7JK4 - chains E and A of the 9 polymer chains in the assembly; structure by electron microscopy, 3.40 A resolution.

# Chain E
Name: Origin recognition complex subunit 5
From: Drosophila melanogaster
UniProt: Q24169 (ORC5_DROME); numbering as in UniProt (aligned over 1-460)
Chain sequence (460 residues; numbered 1 to 460; the number before each row is that of its first residue):
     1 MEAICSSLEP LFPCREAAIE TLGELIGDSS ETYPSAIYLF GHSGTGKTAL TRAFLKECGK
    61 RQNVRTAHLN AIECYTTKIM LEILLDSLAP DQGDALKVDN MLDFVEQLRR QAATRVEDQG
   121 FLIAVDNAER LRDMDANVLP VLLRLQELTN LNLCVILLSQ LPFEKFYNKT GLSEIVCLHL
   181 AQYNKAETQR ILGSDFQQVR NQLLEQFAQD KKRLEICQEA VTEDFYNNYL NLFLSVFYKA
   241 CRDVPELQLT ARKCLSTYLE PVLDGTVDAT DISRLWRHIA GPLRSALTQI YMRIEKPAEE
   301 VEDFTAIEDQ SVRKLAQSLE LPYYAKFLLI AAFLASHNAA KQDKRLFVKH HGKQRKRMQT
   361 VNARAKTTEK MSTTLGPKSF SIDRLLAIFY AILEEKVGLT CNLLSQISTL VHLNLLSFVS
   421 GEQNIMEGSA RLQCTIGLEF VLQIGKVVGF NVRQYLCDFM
Unresolved in the structure: 207-210, 266-272, 296-317, 350-374, 457-460
Bound ions: Mg2+: Thr48, Asp126 (together with ATP)
Ligand contacts: ATP (adenosine-5'-triphosphate): Leu11, Phe12, Pro13, Arg15, His42, Ser43, Gly44, Thr45, Gly46, Lys47, Thr48, Ala49, Gln160, Tyr183, Ile191, Pro245
UniProt features mapped onto this chain:
  - binding site (ATP): Gly41 to Thr48

# Chain A
Name: Origin recognition complex subunit 1
From: Drosophila melanogaster
UniProt: O16810 (ORC1_DROME); numbering as in UniProt (aligned over 440-924)
Chain sequence (488 residues; numbered 437 to 924; the number before each row is that of its first residue):
   437 SNAPRRSIHL SNIVEQRVFE DDEIISTPKR GRSKKTVQDN DEDYSPKKSV QKTPTRTRRS
   497 STTTKTATTP SKGITTATAT PMTPSQKMKK IRAGELSPSM QQRTDLPAKD SSKSELQLAR
   557 EQLHVSVVPK SLPCREREFE NIYAFLEGKI QDQCGGCMYV SGVPGTGKTA TVTGVIRTLQ
   617 RMAKQNELPA FEYLEINGMR LTEPRQAYVQ IYKQLTGKTV SWEQAHALLE KRFTTPAPRR
   677 VTTVLLVDEL DILCNRRQDV VYNLLDWPTK SAAKLVVVTI ANTMDLPERL LMGKVTSRLG
   737 LTRLTFQPYS HKQLQEIVTA RLGGSETFKG EAVQLVARKV AAVSGDARRA LDICRRATEI
   797 ADTAAVKCVT MLHVQQALAE MIASAKVQAI RNCSRMEQIF LQAIAAEVTR TGVEETTFMG
   857 VYQQVETIAA FMGVTFPPPG RALRLCSKLG AERLIISEHS RNDLFQKILL NVSADDIHYA
   917 LRVEEMVN
Unresolved in the structure: 437-518, 920-924
Differences from the reference sequence: expression tag (437-439)
Bound ions: Mg2+: Thr605 (together with ATP)
Ligand contacts:
  - ATP (adenosine-5'-triphosphate), molecule 1: Val561, Val563, Val564, Pro565, Leu568, Pro569, Arg571, Val599, Pro600, Gly601, Thr602, Gly603, Lys604, Thr605, Ala606, Glu685, Asn718, Tyr745, Ile753, Arg757, Ala783, Arg784, Leu787
  - ATP, molecule 2: Tyr698, Lys730, Arg734
UniProt features mapped onto this chain:
  - binding site (ATP): Val564, Gly598 to Ala606, Glu685, Asn718, Arg784
  - binding site (Mg(2+)): Asp684, Glu685
  - modified residue: Ser533 (Phosphoserine)
From the paper describing this entry:
  - binding site for the 60-nt DNA strand: Ser657, Gln660, Arg692
  - mutagenesis - S657A/Q660A: unchanged binding to DNA
  - catalytic residues: Asp684
  - conformationally variable residues (loop rearrangement): Arg692
  - mutagenesis - D684A: abolished catalytic activity on ATP

# Chain E / chain A interface
Residue-residue contacts (23):
  Arg132(E) - His895(A)
  Arg132(E) - Arg897(A)  hydrogen bond (backbone-side chain)
  Asp133(E) - Arg897(A)  salt bridge
  Glu164(E) - Gly876(A)
  Glu164(E) - Leu879(A)
  Glu164(E) - Ser896(A)  hydrogen bond (backbone-side chain)
  Glu164(E) - Asp899(A)
  Lys165(E) - His895(A)
  Lys165(E) - Ser896(A)
  Lys165(E) - Arg897(A)
  Lys165(E) - Asp899(A)  salt bridge
  Tyr167(E) - Arg880(A)
  Tyr167(E) - Ser883(A)
  Tyr167(E) - His895(A)  hydrogen bond (backbone-side chain)
  Tyr167(E) - Ser896(A)  hydrogen bond (backbone-backbone)
  Asn168(E) - Ser883(A)
  Asn168(E) - His895(A)
  Lys169(E) - Gly886(A)
  Lys169(E) - Ala887(A)
  Lys169(E) - Ser893(A)  hydrogen bond (side chain-backbone)
  Thr170(E) - Ala887(A)
  Gly171(E) - Ala887(A)
  Glu174(E) - Arg880(A)  salt bridge
Other interface residues (no listed pair), chain E (11 interface residues in all): Phe166
Other interface residues (no listed pair), chain A (13 interface residues in all): Arg889, Glu894

# In short
11 residues of chain E and 13 residues of chain A are in contact; the contacts include 5 hydrogen bonds and 3
salt bridges. Polar pairs include Asp133(E)-Arg897(A), Lys165(E)-Asp899(A) and Glu174(E)-Arg880(A). Ligands of
chain E: ATP. Ligands of chain A: ATP. The paper reports the catalytic residue Asp684(A); D684A of chain A
abolishes catalytic activity on ATP.
Chain E is Origin recognition complex subunit 5 and chain A is Origin recognition complex subunit 1, both from
Drosophila melanogaster; the structure, Structure of Drosophila ORC bound to AT-rich DNA and Cdc6, was
determined by electron microscopy together with 7JGR, 7JGS, 7JK2, 7JK3, 7JK5 and 7JK6 from the same study.
